2W1S - chain A; structure by X-ray diffraction, 1.45 A resolution.

# Chain A
Name: Hyaluronoglucosaminidase
From: Clostridium perfringens
Notes: EC 3.2.1.35; fragment: family 32 cbm, residues 807-975
UniProt: P26831 (NAGH_CLOPE); residues 807-975 here = UniProt positions 807-975
Chain sequence (192 residues; numbered 784 to 975; the number before each row is that of its first residue):
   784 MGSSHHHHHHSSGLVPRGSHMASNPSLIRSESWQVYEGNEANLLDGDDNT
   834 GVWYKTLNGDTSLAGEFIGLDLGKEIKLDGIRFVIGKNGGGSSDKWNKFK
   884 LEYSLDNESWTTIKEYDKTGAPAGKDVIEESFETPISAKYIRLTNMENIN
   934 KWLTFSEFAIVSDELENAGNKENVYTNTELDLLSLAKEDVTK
Disordered / not traced: 784-806, 946-975
Construct notes: variant V944 (Ile in P26831)
Modified / non-standard residues: Mse784 (selenomethionine); Mse804 (selenomethionine); Mse929 (selenomethionine; parent Met)
Ion coordination: Ca2+: N825, D828, D830, T833, S939, E940

# Overview
The Ca2+ site is built by N825, D828, D830, T833, S939 and E940.
Chain A is Hyaluronoglucosaminidase (Clostridium perfringens); the structure, Unique ligand binding
specificity of a family 32 Carbohydrate-Binding Module from the Mu toxin produced by ..., was determined by
X-ray diffraction, deposited together with 2W1Q, 2W1U and 2WDB.
